2HCS - chain A; structure by X-ray diffraction, 2.50 A resolution.

== Chain A ==
Molecule: RNA-directed RNA polymerase (NS5)
Organism: Kunjin virus
Notes: EC 2.7.7.48; fragment: RNA-directed RNA polymerase domain
UniProtKB: P14335 (POLG_KUNJM); residues 318-905 here correspond to UniProt positions 2846-3433 (UniProt number = residue number + 2528)
Amino-acid sequence (595 residues; numbered 311 to 905; the number before each row is that of its first residue):
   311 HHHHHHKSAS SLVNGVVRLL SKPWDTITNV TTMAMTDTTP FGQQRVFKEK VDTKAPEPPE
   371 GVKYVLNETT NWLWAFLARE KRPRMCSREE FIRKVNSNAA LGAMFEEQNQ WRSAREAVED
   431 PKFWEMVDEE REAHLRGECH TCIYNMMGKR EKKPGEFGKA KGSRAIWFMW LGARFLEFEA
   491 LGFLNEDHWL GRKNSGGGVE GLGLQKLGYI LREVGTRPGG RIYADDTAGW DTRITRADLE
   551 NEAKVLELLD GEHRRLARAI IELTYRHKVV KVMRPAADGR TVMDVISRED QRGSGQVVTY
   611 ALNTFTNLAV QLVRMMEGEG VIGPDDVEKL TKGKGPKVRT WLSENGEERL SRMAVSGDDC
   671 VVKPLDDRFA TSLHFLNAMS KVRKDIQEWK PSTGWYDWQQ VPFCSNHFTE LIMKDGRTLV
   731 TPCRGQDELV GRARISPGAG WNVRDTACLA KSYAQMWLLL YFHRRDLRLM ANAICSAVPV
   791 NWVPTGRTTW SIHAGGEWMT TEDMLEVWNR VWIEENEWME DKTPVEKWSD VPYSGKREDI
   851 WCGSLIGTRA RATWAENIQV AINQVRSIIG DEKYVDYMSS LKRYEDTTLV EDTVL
Unresolved in the structure: 311-321, 338-361, 411-419, 453-472, 577-602, 748-751, 892-905
Differences from the reference sequence: expression tag (311-316)
Bound ions: Zn2+ site 1: E440, H444, C449, C452; Zn2+ site 2: H717, C733, C852
Curated features (UniProtKB/Swiss-Prot):
  - motif: R389 to K391 (Nuclear localization signal), T903 to L905 (PDZ-binding)
  - binding site (Zn(2+)): E440, H444, C449, C452, H717, C733, C852
Reported in the primary citation:
  - catalytic residues: D536, D668, D669 (by similarity / conservation)

== Overview ==
E440, H444, C449 and C452 coordinate Zn2+ site 1. H717, C733 and C852 coordinate Zn2+ site 2. Curated
annotation (UniProt) lists 7 Zn2+-binding residues. From the paper: catalytic residues D536, D668 and D669.
Chain A is RNA-directed RNA polymerase (NS5) (Kunjin virus); the structure, Crystal structure of RNA dependant
RNA polymerase domain of West Nile virus, was determined by X-ray diffraction, deposited together with 2HCN
and 2HFZ.
